Entry 3VAL (X-ray diffraction, 2.50 A resolution); this record covers chains A and B of the 8 polymer chains in the assembly.

== Chain A (and B) ==
Molecule: Splicing factor U2AF 65 kDa subunit
Source organism: Homo sapiens
Notes: fragment: RNA Binding Domains 1 and 2; chain B of this document is another copy of the same molecule, construct and numbering; everything in this record applies to it too
Reference sequence: P26368 (U2AF2_HUMAN); residue numbers follow UniProt; this construct covers 148-237, 258-336
Sequence (174 residues; numbered 143 to 336; 20 numbers in that range are skipped by the numbering (no residue carries them; nothing is unmodelled there); the number before each row is that of its first residue):
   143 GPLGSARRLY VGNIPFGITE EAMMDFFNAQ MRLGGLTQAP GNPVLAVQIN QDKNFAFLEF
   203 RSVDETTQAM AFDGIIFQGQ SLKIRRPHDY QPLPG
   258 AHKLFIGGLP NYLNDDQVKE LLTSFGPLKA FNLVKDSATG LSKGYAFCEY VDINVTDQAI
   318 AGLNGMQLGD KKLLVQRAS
Construct notes: expression tag (143-147)
Ligand contacts: 1,4-diethylene dioxide (DIO): P144, L145, G146, A148, Y232, Q233, P234, L235
Swiss-Prot annotation at these positions:
  - natural variant: R149 (R149W: In DEVDFB)
  - modified residue: K276 (5-hydroxylysine), S294 (Phosphoserine)
What the authors report for this chain:
  - specificity-determining residues: D293, K328, K329 (proposed by the authors, not directly observed)
  - mutagenesis - D293N/K329Q/L331K/Q333E: unchanged binding to 5'-4rU
  - mutagenesis - D293N/K329Q/L331K/Q333E: increased binding to 3'-4rU
  - mutagenesis - K260A/N289A (36-fold), F304A (73-fold): decreased binding to poly-rU RNA (citing earlier work)

== Chain A / chain B interface ==
Residue-residue contacts (7; chain A residue first):
  N155(A) - S336(B)
  F158(A) - P236(B)
  F158(A) - G237(B)
  F158(A) - K260(B)
  F158(A) - S336(B)
  D194(A) - N289(B)
  Q222(A) - S336(B)  hydrogen bond (side chain-backbone)
Also at the interface, not in a pair above, chain A (5 interface residues in all): K195
Also at the interface, not in a pair above, chain B (7 interface residues in all): K292, S294

== Summary ==
5 residues of chain A face 7 of chain B across their interface; the contacts include 1 hydrogen bond. Its one
hydrogen-bonded contact is Q222(A)-S336(B). Ligands of chain A: 1,4-diethylene dioxide. From the paper:
K260A/N289A and F304A of chain A reduce binding to poly-rU RNA; specificity determinants D293(A), K328(A) and
K329(A).
Chain A and chain B are both Splicing factor U2AF 65 kDa subunit (Homo sapiens); the structure, Structure of
U2AF65 variant with BrU5C1 DNA, was determined by X-ray diffraction together with 3VAF, 3VAG, 3VAH, 3VAI,
3VAJ, 3VAK and 3VAM from the same study.
